8Z4X - chains E and B of the 5 polymer chains in the assembly; structure by electron microscopy, 3.40 A resolution.

[Chain E]
Name: Angiotensin-converting enzyme 2
From: Homo sapiens
Notes: EC 3.4.17.23, 3.4.17.-
UniProt: Q9BYF1 (ACE2_HUMAN); residues 1-615 here = UniProt positions 1-615
Chain sequence (631 residues; numbered 1 to 631; the number before each row is that of its first residue):
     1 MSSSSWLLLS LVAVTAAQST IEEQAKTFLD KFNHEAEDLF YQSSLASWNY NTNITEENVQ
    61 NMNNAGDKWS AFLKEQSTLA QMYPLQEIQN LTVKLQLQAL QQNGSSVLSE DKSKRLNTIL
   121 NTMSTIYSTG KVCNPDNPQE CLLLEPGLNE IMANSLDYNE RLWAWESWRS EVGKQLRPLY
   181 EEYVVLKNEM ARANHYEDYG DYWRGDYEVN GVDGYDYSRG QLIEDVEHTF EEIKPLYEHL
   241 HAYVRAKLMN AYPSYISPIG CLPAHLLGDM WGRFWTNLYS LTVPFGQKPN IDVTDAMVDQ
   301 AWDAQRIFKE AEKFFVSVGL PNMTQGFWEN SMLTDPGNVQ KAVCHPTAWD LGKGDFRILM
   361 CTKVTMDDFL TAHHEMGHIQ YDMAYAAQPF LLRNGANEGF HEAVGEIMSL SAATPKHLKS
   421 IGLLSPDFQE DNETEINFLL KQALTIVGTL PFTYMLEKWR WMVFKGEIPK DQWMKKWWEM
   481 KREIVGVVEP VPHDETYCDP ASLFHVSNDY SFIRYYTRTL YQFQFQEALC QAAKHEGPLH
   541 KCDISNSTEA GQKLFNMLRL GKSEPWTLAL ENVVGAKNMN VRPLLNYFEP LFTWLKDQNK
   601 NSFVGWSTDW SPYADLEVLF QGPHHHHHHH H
Disordered / not traced: 1-18, 614-631
Disulfide bonds: Cys-133/Cys-141, Cys-344/Cys-361, Cys-530/Cys-542
Covalent attachments: N-acetylglucosamine (NAG) linked to Asn-322, Asn-546
Sequence notes: expression tag (616-631)
UniProt features mapped onto this chain:
  - region (Interaction with SARS-CoV spike glycoprotein): Asp-30 to Tyr-41, Met-82 to Pro-84, Lys-353 to Arg-357
  - active site: Glu-375 (Proton acceptor), His-505 (Proton donor)
  - binding site (chloride): Arg-169, Trp-477, Lys-481
  - binding site (substrate): Arg-273, His-345, Pro-346, Tyr-515
  - binding site (Zn(2+)): His-374, His-378, Glu-402
  - glycosylation (N-linked (GlcNAc...) asparagine): Asn-53, Asn-90, Asn-103, Asn-322, Asn-432, Asn-546

[Chain B]
Name: Spike glycoprotein
From: Severe acute respiratory syndrome coronavirus 2
UniProt: P0DTC2 (SPIKE_SARS2); numbering as in UniProt (aligned over 1-1208)
Chain sequence (1288 residues; numbered 1 to 1288; the number before each row is that of its first residue):
     1 MFVFLVLLPL VSSQCVNLTT RTQLPPAYTN SFTRGVYYPD KVFRSSVLHS TQDLFLPFFS
    61 NVTWFHAIHV SGTNGTKRFD NPVLPFNDGV YFASTEKSNI IRGWIFGTTL DSKTQSLLIV
   121 NNATNVVIKV CEFQFCNDPF LGVYYHKNNK SWMESEFRVY SSANNCTFEY VSQPFLMDLE
   181 GKQGNFKNLR EFVFKNIDGY FKIYSKHTPI NLVRDLPQGF SALEPLVDLP IGINITRFQT
   241 LLALHRSYLT PGDSSSGWTA GAAAYYVGYL QPRTFLLKYN ENGTITDAVD CALDPLSETK
   301 CTLKSFTVEK GIYQTSNFRV QPTESIVRFP NITNLCPFGE VFNATRFASV YAWNRKRISN
   361 CVADYSVLYN SASFSTFKCY GVSPTKLNDL CFTNVYADSF VIRGDEVRQI APGQTGKIAD
   421 YNYKLPDDFT GCVIAWNSNN LDSKVGGNYN YLYRLFRKSN LKPFERDIST EIYQAGSTPC
   481 NGVEGFNCYF PLQSYGFQPT NGVGYQPYRV VVLSFELLHA PATVCGPKKS TNLVKNKCVN
   541 FNFNGLTGTG VLTESNKKFL PFQQFGRDIA DTTDAVRDPQ TLEILDITPC SFGGVSVITP
   601 GTNTSNQVAV LYQGVNCTEV PVAIHADQLT PTWRVYSTGS NVFQTRAGCL IGAEHVNNSY
   661 ECDIPIGAGI CASYQTQTNS PRRARSVASQ SIIAYTMSLG AENSVAYSNN SIAIPTNFTI
   721 SVTTEILPVS MTKTSVDCTM YICGDSTECS NLLLQYGSFC TQLNRALTGI AVEQDKNTQE
   781 VFAQVKQIYK TPPIKDFGGF NFSQILPDPS KPSKRSFIED LLFNKVTLAD AGFIKQYGDC
   841 LGDIAARDLI CAQKFNGLTV LPPLLTDEMI AQYTSALLAG TITSGWTFGA GAALQIPFAM
   901 QMAYRFNGIG VTQNVLYENQ KLIANQFNSA IGKIQDSLSS TASALGKLQD VVNQNAQALN
   961 TLVKQLSSNF GAISSVLNDI LSRLDKVEAE VQIDRLITGR LQSLQTYVTQ QLIRAAEIRA
  1021 SANLAATKMS ECVLGQSKRV DFCGKGYHLM SFPQSAPHGV VFLHVTYVPA QEKNFTTAPA
  1081 ICHDGKAHFP REGVFVSNGT HWFVTQRNFY EPQIITTDNT FVSGNCDVVI GIVNNTVYDP
  1141 LQPELDSFKE ELDKYFKNHT SPDVDLGDIS GINASVVNIQ KEIDRLNEVA KNLNESLIDL
  1201 QELGKYEQGS GYIPEAPRDG QAYVRKDGEW VFLSTFLSGL EVLFQGPGGW SHPQFEKGGG
  1261 SGGGSGGSAW SHPQFEKGGS HHHHHHHH
Disordered / not traced: 1-13, 622-639, 677-688, 828-853, 1149-1288
Disulfide bonds: Cys-15/Cys-136, Cys-131/Cys-166, Cys-291/Cys-301, Cys-336/Cys-361, Cys-379/Cys-432, Cys-391/Cys-525, Cys-480/Cys-488, Cys-538/Cys-590, Cys-617/Cys-649, Cys-662/Cys-671, Cys-738/Cys-760, Cys-743/Cys-749, Cys-1032/Cys-1043, Cys-1082/Cys-1126
Covalent attachments: N-acetylglucosamine (NAG) linked to Asn-17, Asn-61, Asn-122, Asn-149, Asn-165, Asn-234, Asn-282, Asn-331, Asn-343, Asn-616, Asn-657, Asn-709, Asn-717, Asn-801, Asn-1074, Asn-1098, Asn-1134
Sequence notes: variant Gly-614 (Asp in P0DTC2); expression tag (1209-1288)
UniProt features mapped onto this chain:
  - region: Asn-280 to Cys-301 (Putative superantigen), Arg-403 to Asp-405 (Integrin-binding motif), Asn-448 to Phe-456 (Immunodominant HLA epitope recognized by the CD8+), Pro-681 to Ala-684 (Putative superantigen), Ser-816 to Tyr-837 (Fusion peptide 1), Lys-835 to Phe-855 (Fusion peptide 2), Asp-1163 to Glu-1202 (Heptad repeat 2)
  - site (Cleavage): Arg-685, Ser-686, Arg-815, Ser-816
  - glycosylation: Asn-17 (N-linked (GlcNAc...) (complex) asparagine), Asn-61 (N-linked (GlcNAc...) (hybrid) asparagine), Asn-74 (N-linked (GlcNAc...) (complex) asparagine), Asn-122 (N-linked (GlcNAc...) (hybrid) asparagine), Asn-149 (N-linked (GlcNAc...) (complex) asparagine), Asn-165 (N-linked (GlcNAc...) (complex) asparagine), Asn-234 (N-linked (GlcNAc...) (high mannose) asparagine), Asn-282 (N-linked (GlcNAc...) (complex) asparagine), Thr-323 (O-linked (GalNAc) threonine), Ser-325 (O-linked (HexNAc...) serine), Asn-331 (N-linked (GlcNAc...) (complex) asparagine), Asn-343 (N-linked (GlcNAc...) (complex) asparagine), Asn-603 (N-linked (GlcNAc...) (hybrid) asparagine), Asn-616 (N-linked (GlcNAc...) (complex) asparagine), Asn-657 (N-linked (GlcNAc...) (complex) asparagine), Thr-676 (O-linked (GlcNAc...) threonine), Thr-678 (O-linked (GlcNAc...) threonine), Asn-709 (N-linked (GlcNAc...) (high mannose) asparagine), Asn-717 (N-linked (GlcNAc...) (hybrid) asparagine), Asn-801 (N-linked (GlcNAc...) (hybrid) asparagine) and 6 more in UniProt

[How chain E and chain B interact]
Contacting residue pairs (37; chain E residue first):
  Ser-19(E) with Ala-475(B), hydrogen bond (backbone-backbone); Ser-477(B)
  Gln-24(E) with Ala-475(B); Gly-476(B); Phe-486(B); Asn-487(B)
  Thr-27(E) with Phe-456(B); Tyr-473(B); Ala-475(B)
  Asp-30(E) with Lys-417(B), salt bridge; Phe-456(B)
  Lys-31(E) with Phe-456(B); Tyr-489(B)
  His-34(E) with Tyr-453(B); Ser-494(B), hydrogen bond (side chain-backbone); Tyr-495(B)
  Glu-35(E) with Gln-493(B), hydrogen bond
  Asp-38(E) with Tyr-449(B), hydrogen bond
  Tyr-41(E) with Gln-498(B); Thr-500(B), hydrogen bond; Asn-501(B), hydrogen bond
  Gln-42(E) with Tyr-449(B), hydrogen bond
  Leu-79(E) with Phe-486(B)
  Met-82(E) with Phe-486(B), hydrophobic
  Tyr-83(E) with Phe-486(B), hydrogen bond (side chain-backbone); Asn-487(B); Tyr-489(B), hydrogen bond
  Gln-325(E) with Gln-506(B), hydrogen bond
  Gly-352(E) with Tyr-505(B)
  Lys-353(E) with Gly-496(B), hydrogen bond (side chain-backbone); Gln-498(B), hydrogen bond; Asn-501(B); Gly-502(B); Tyr-505(B)
  Gly-354(E) with Gly-502(B); Tyr-505(B)
  Asp-355(E) with Thr-500(B)
Also at the interface, not in a pair above, chain E (20 interface residues in all): Phe-28, Asn-330
Also at the interface, not in a pair above, chain B (22 interface residues in all): Leu-455

[Summary]
20 residues of chain E and 22 residues of chain B are in contact; the contacts include 12 hydrogen bonds and 1
salt bridge. Polar pairs include Asp-30(E)/Lys-417(B), His-34(E)/Ser-494(B) and Glu-35(E)/Gln-493(B).
Covalently linked N-acetylglucosamine: at Asn-322(E) and Asn-546(E).
Here chain E is Angiotensin-converting enzyme 2 (Homo sapiens) and chain B is Spike glycoprotein (Severe acute
respiratory syndrome coronavirus 2). Entry 8Z4X (Cryo-EM structure of SARS-CoV-2 D614G S with two ACE2
receptors binding (RB2) in prefusion conformation) was determined by electron microscopy together with 8Z3W,
8Z64, 8Z6A, 8Z7B and 8Z7P from the same study.
